Entry 2FTO (X-ray diffraction, 2.00 A resolution); this record covers chain X.

== Chain X ==
Protein: Thymidylate synthase
From: Escherichia coli
Notes: EC 2.1.1.45
Reference sequence: P0A884 (TYSY_ECOLI); residue numbers follow UniProt; this construct covers 1-264
Chain sequence (264 residues; numbered 1 to 264; the number before each row is that of its first residue):
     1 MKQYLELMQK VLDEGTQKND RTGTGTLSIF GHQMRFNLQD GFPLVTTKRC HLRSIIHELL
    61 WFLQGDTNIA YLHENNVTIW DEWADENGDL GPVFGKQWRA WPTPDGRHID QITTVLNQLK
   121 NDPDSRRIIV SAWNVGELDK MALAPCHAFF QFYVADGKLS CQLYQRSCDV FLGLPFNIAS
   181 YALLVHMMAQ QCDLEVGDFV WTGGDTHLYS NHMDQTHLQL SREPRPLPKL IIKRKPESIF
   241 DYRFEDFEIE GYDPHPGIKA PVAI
Modified residues: M1 (n-carboxymethionine; CXM)
Sequence notes: modified residue (1); engineered mutation F94 (Tyr in P0A884)
Small-molecule neighbours:
  - 10-propargyl-5,8-dideazafolic acid (CB3): K48, H51, S54, E58, T78, I79, W80, W83, L143, D169, L172, G173, F176, N177, Y209, I258, V262, A263
  - thymidine-5'-phosphate (TMP): R21, W80, R126, R127, L143, C146, H147, Q165, R166, S167, C168, D169, G173, N177, H207, Y209
Swiss-Prot annotation at these positions:
  - active site: C146 (Nucleophile)
  - binding site (dUMP): R21, R126, R127, R166 to D169, N177, H207 to Y209
  - binding site ((6R)-5,10-methylene-5,6,7,8-tetrahydrofolate): H51, D169, A263
Reported in the primary citation:
  - catalytic residues: C146 (citing earlier work)
  - conformationally variable residues: F94
  - mutagenesis - Y94F (400-fold): decreased catalytic activity (citing earlier work)
  - mutagenesis - Y94F: decreased stability (citing earlier work)

== In short ==
Bound to chain X: thymidine-5'-phosphate and 10-propargyl-5,8-dideazafolic acid. From UniProt: active-site
residue C146, 11 dUMP-binding residues and 3 (6R)-5,10-methylene-5,6,7,8-tetrahydrofolate-binding residues.
From the paper: the catalytic residue C146; Y94F reduces catalytic activity.
Chain X is Thymidylate synthase (Escherichia coli); the structure, Y94F mutant of thymidylate synthase bound
to thymidine-5'-phosphate and 10-propargyl-5,8-dideazafolid acid, was determined by X-ray diffraction together
with 2FTN from the same study.
